6OZ8 - chains B and C of the 4 polymer chains in the assembly; structure by X-ray diffraction, 2.70 A resolution.

# Chain B
Protein: Aspartate 1 decarboxylase alpha chain
From: Mycobacterium tuberculosis (strain ATCC 25618 / H37Rv)
Notes: EC 4.1.1.11
Reference sequence: P9WIL3 (PAND_MYCTU); residues 25-139 here = UniProt positions 25-139
Sequence (123 residues; numbered 25 to 147; the number before each row is that of its first residue):
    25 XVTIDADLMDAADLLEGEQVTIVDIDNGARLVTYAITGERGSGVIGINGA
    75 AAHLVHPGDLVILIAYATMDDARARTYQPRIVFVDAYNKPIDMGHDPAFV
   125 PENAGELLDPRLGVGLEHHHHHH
Unresolved in the structure: 116-147
Differences from the reference sequence: conflict PYR_25 (Ser in P9WIL3); expression tag (140-147)
Modified residues: PYR (pyruvic acid) at position 25
UniProt features mapped onto this chain:
  - active site: Y58 (Proton donor)
  - binding site (substrate): T57, G73 to A75
  - mutagenesis: I49 (I49V: In S11; may confer PZA resistance; when associated with R-21), A128 (A128S: In S6; may confer PZA resistance), E130 (E130G: In S13; may confer PZA resistance), V138 (V138A: In S9, S10; may confer PZA resistance)
Reported in the primary citation:
  - mutagenesis - R54A: abolished catalytic activity

# Chain C
Protein: Aspartate 1 decarboxylase beta chain
From: Mycobacterium tuberculosis (strain ATCC 25618 / H37Rv)
Reference sequence: P9WIL3 (PAND_MYCTU); residues 1-24 here = UniProt positions 1-24
Sequence (24 residues; each row starts with the number of its first residue):
     1 MLRTMLKSKIHRATVTCADLHYVG
UniProt features mapped onto this chain:
  - mutagenesis: H21 (H21R: In S11; may confer PZA resistance; when associated with V-49)
Reported in the primary citation:
  - mutagenesis - H21R (0.184 (0.003) s-1): decreased catalytic activity

# Chain B / chain C interface
Residue-residue contacts (15):
  D37(B) - R3(C)  salt bridge
  L39(B) - R3(C)
  E40(B) - M5(C)
  G41(B) - M5(C)
  G41(B) - L6(C)  hydrogen bond (backbone-backbone)
  E42(B) - R3(C)  salt bridge
  E42(B) - T4(C)
  E42(B) - M5(C)
  Q43(B) - T4(C)  hydrogen bond (backbone-backbone)
  Y58(B) - L6(C)  hydrophobic
  Y58(B) - K9(C)  hydrogen bond
  A91(B) - L2(C)
  T92(B) - L2(C)  hydrogen bond (backbone-backbone)
  M93(B) - M1(C)  hydrophobic
  Y101(B) - M1(C)
Other interface residues (no listed pair), chain B (12 interface residues in all): L38

# In short
Chain B and chain C form an interface of 12 and 7 residues respectively, with 4 hydrogen bonds and 2 salt
bridges. Polar pairs include D37(B)-R3(C), E42(B)-R3(C) and Y58(B)-K9(C). From the paper: R54A of chain B
abolishes catalytic activity; H21R of chain C reduces catalytic activity.
Chain B is Aspartate 1 decarboxylase alpha chain and chain C is Aspartate 1 decarboxylase beta chain, both
from Mycobacterium tuberculosis (strain ATCC 25618 / H37Rv); the structure, Crystal structure of Mtb aspartate
decarboxylase in active form, was determined by X-ray diffraction (same publication as 6OYY, 6P02 and 6P1Y).
